9JHL - chains A and E of the 6 polymer chains in the assembly; structure by electron microscopy, 2.86 A resolution.

[Chain A]
Molecule: Clostridium perfringen Argonaute
Source organism: Clostridium perfringenosum
Amino-acid sequence (751 residues; numbered 1 to 751; the number before each row is that of its first residue):
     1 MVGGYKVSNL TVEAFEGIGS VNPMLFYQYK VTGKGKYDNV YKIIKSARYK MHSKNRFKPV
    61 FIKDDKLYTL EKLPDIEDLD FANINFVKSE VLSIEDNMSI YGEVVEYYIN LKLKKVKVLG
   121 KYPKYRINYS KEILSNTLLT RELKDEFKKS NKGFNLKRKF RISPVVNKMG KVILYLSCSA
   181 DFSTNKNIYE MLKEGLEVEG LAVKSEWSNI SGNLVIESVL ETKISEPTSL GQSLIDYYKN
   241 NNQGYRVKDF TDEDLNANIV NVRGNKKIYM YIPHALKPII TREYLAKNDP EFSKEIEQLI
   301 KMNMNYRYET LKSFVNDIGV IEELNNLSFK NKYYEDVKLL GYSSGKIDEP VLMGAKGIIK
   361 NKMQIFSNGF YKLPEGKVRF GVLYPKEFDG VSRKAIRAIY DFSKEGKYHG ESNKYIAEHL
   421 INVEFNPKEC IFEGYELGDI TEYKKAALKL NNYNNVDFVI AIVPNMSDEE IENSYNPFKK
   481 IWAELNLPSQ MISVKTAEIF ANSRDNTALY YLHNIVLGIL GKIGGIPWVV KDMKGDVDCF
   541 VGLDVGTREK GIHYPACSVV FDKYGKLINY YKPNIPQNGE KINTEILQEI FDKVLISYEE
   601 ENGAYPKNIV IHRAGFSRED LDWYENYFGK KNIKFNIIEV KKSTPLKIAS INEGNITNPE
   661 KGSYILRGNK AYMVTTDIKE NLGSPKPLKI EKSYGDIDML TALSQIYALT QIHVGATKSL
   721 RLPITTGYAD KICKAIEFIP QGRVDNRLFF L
Disordered / not traced: 1-6
Bound ions: Mn2+ site 1: Asp544, Asp730 (shared with DT9(E) of chain E); Mn2+ site 2: Leu751 (shared with 2 residues of chain C)

[Chain E]
Molecule: 29-nt DNA strand
Sequence (29 nucleotides; numbered -6 to 22; the number before each row is that of its first residue; numbers below 1 keep their minus sign (DA-6 is residue -6)):
    -6 ATATACTATA CAACCTACTA CCTCATATA
Disordered / not traced: -6 to 1, 20-22
Bound ions: Mn2+: DT9 (shared with Asp544(A), Asp730(A) of chain A)

[How chain A and chain E interact]
Contacting residue pairs (53; chain A residue first):
  Lys42(A) with DT2(E), hydrogen bond to the base
  Lys45(A) with DA3(E), hydrogen bond to the base; DC4(E), hydrogen bond to the base
  Ser46(A) with DT2(E), phosphate contact; DA3(E), sugar contact
  Lys131(A) with DA5(E), phosphate contact
  Arg161(A) with DA5(E), salt bridge to the phosphate
  Arg282(A) with DT12(E), base contact; DA13(E), sugar contact; DC14(E), hydrogen bond to the phosphate
  Glu283(A) with DT12(E), sugar contact
  Ala286(A) with DA13(E), phosphate contact; DC14(E), phosphate contact
  Ser293(A) with DA13(E), phosphate contact; DC14(E), hydrogen bond to the phosphate
  Lys294(A) with DC14(E), salt bridge to the phosphate; DC15(E), salt bridge to the phosphate
  Glu297(A) with DC14(E), sugar contact; DC15(E), phosphate contact
  Lys301(A) with DC14(E), hydrogen bond to the base
  Met363(A) with DA18(E), phosphate contact; DT19(E), phosphate contact
  Gln364(A) with DT19(E), base contact
  Tyr415(A) with DT19(E), stacking on the base
  Thr507(A) with DA18(E), base contact
  Leu509(A) with DT19(E), base contact
  Tyr510(A) with DC17(E), phosphate contact; DA18(E), sugar contact; DT19(E), base contact
  Tyr511(A) with DC17(E), base contact
  His513(A) with DT19(E), hydrogen bond to the base
  Asp544(A) with DT9(E), phosphate contact
  Thr547(A) with DT9(E), sugar contact
  Tyr554(A) with DT9(E), phosphate contact; DA10(E), hydrogen bond to the phosphate
  Gly615(A) with DC7(E), phosphate contact; DC8(E), phosphate contact
  Phe616(A) with DA6(E), phosphate contact; DC7(E), phosphate contact
  Val640(A) with DC8(E), phosphate contact
  Lys641(A) with DC7(E), phosphate contact; DC8(E), phosphate contact
  Lys642(A) with DC8(E), hydrogen bond to the phosphate; DT9(E), salt bridge to the phosphate
  Ser643(A) with DC7(E), sugar contact; DC8(E), hydrogen bond to the phosphate; DT9(E), base contact
  Leu682(A) with DC15(E), phosphate contact; DT16(E), sugar contact
  Lys689(A) with DC7(E), phosphate contact
  Lys718(A) with DC17(E), base contact
  Asp730(A) with DT9(E), phosphate contact
  Lys734(A) with DA10(E), salt bridge to the phosphate
Also at the interface, not in a pair above, chain A (44 interface residues in all): Tyr49, Ser130, Pro290, Asn361, Met466, Asn506, Gly546, Arg548, Ala614, Thr644

[In short]
44 residues of chain A face 17 of chain E across their interface, with 10 hydrogen bonds, 5 salt bridges and 1
aromatic stacking contact. Among the polar pairs are Lys42(A)-DT2(E), Lys45(A)-DA3(E) and Lys45(A)-DC4(E).
Asp544(A), Asp730(A) and DT9(E) form the Mn2+ site.
Here chain A is Clostridium perfringen Argonaute (Clostridium perfringenosum) and chain E is a 29-nt DNA
strand. Entry 9JHL (Cryo-EM structure of CpAgo_gDNA-tg_dsDNA dimeric ternary complex) was determined by
electron microscopy.
